Entry 6NOU (X-ray diffraction, 1.91 A resolution); this record covers chain A.

[Chain A]
Molecule: scFv derived from ixekizumab
From: Homo sapiens
Notes: antibody fragment or engineered binder
Amino-acid sequence (256 residues; row label = number of the first residue in the row):
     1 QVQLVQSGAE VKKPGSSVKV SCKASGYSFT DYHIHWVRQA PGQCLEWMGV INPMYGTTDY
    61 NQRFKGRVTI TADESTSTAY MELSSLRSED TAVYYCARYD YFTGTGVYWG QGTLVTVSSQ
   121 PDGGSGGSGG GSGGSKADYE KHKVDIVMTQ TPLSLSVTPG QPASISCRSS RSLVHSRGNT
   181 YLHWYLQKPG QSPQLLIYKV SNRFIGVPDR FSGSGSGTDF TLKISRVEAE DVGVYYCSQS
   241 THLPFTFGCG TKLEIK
Not modelled in the structure: 119-143
Disulfides: Cys22-Cys96, Cys44-Cys249, Cys167-Cys237
Reported in the primary citation:
  - conformationally variable residues (side-chain flip): Gln43

[Summary]
The paper reports conformational variability at Gln43.
Chain A is scFv derived from ixekizumab (Homo sapiens); the structure, An scFv derived from ixekizumab, was
determined by X-ray diffraction together with 6NOV from the same study.
